7OD5 - chains H and L of the 3 polymer chains in the assembly; structure by X-ray diffraction, 2.10 A resolution.

Chain H:
Protein: Reaction center protein H chain
Organism: Rhodobacter sphaeroides
Reference sequence: P0C0Y7 (RCEH_RHOSH); residue numbers follow UniProt; this construct covers 9-249
Chain sequence (241 residues; numbered 9 to 249; the number before each row is that of its first residue):
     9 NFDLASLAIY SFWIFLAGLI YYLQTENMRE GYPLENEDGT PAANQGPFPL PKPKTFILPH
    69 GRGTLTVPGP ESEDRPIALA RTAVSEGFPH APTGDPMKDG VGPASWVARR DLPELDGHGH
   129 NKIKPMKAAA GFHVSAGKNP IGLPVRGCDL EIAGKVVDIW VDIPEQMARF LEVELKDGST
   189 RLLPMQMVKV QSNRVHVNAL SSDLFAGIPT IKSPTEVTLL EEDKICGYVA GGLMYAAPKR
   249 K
Ligand contacts: 18:1 lpa (NKP; (2R)-2-hydroxy-3-(phosphonooxy)propyl (9E)-octadec-9-enoate): Ile-22, Phe-23, Ala-25, Gly-26, Leu-27, Tyr-29, Tyr-30

Chain L:
Protein: Reaction center protein L chain
Organism: Rhodobacter sphaeroides
Reference sequence: P0C0Y8 (RCEL_RHOSH); residues 1-281 here correspond to UniProt positions 2-282 (UniProt number = residue number + 1)
Chain sequence (281 residues; each row starts with the number of its first residue):
     1 ALLSFERKYR VPGGTLVGGN LFDFWVGPFY VGFFGVATFF FAALGIILIA WSAVLQGTWN
    61 PQLISVYPPA LEYGLGGAPL AKGGLWQIIT ICATGAFVSW ALREVEICRK LGIGYHIPFA
   121 FAFAILAYLT LVLFRPVMMG AWGYAFPYGI WTHLDWVSNT GYTYGNFHYN PAHMIAITFF
   181 FTNALALALH GALVLSAANP EKGKEMRTPD HEDTFFRDLV GYSIGTLGIH RLGLLLSLSA
   241 VFFSALCMII TGTIWFDQWV DWWQWWVKLP WWANIPGGIN G
Sequence notes: engineered mutation Thr-178 (Ser179 in P0C0Y8)
Metal / ion sites: Fe ion: His-190, His-230 (shared with 3 residues of chain M)
Ligand contacts:
  - bacteriochlorophyll a (BCL), molecule 1: Ile-46, Ile-49, Phe-97, Tyr-128, Leu-131, Phe-146, Ile-150, Trp-151, His-153, Leu-154, Trp-156, Val-157
  - bacteriochlorophyll a (BCL), molecule 2: Phe-97, Phe-121, Ala-124, Ile-125, Ala-127, Tyr-128, Leu-131, Trp-156, Val-157, Ser-158, Thr-160, Gly-161, Tyr-162, Asn-166, Phe-167, His-168, His-173, Ala-176, Ile-177, Phe-180, Phe-181, Val-241, Ser-244, Ala-245, Cys-247, Met-248
  - bacteriochlorophyll a (BCL), molecule 3: Val-157, Tyr-162, His-168, Phe-181
  - bacteriochlorophyll a (BCL), molecule 4: His-168, His-173, Met-174, Ile-177, Thr-178, Phe-181, Thr-182, Leu-185
  - bacteriopheophytin a (BPH), molecule 1: Thr-38, Phe-41, Ala-42, Gly-45, Ile-49, Ile-89, Cys-92, Ala-93, Ala-96, Phe-97, Trp-100, Glu-104, Ile-117, Ala-120, Phe-121, Phe-123, Ala-124, Tyr-128, Phe-146, Tyr-148, Gly-149, Ile-150, His-153, Phe-180, Ser-237, Leu-238, Val-241
  - bacteriopheophytin a (BPH), molecule 2: Phe-181, Ala-184, Leu-185, Ala-188, Leu-189, Phe-216, Leu-219, Val-220
  - ubiquinone-10 (U10): Val-26, Phe-29, Tyr-30, Val-31, Gly-35, Thr-38, Phe-39, Trp-100, Arg-103

Interface between chain H and chain L:
Contacting residue pairs (70; chain H residue first):
  Gly-39(H) with Leu-3(L); Ser-4(L), hydrogen bond (backbone-backbone); Phe-5(L)
  Tyr-40(H) with Leu-3(L), hydrophobic
  Leu-42(H) with Ala-1(L), hydrophobic; Leu-2(L); Leu-3(L), hydrophobic
  Glu-43(H) with Ala-1(L); Leu-2(L), hydrogen bond (backbone-backbone); Ser-4(L)
  Glu-45(H) with Leu-2(L); Arg-7(L)
  Ala-50(H) with Ala-1(L), hydrophobic
  Lys-62(H) with Asn-199(L), hydrogen bond
  Phe-64(H) with Ala-198(L); Met-206(L), hydrophobic
  Ile-65(H) with Glu-205(L); Met-206(L), hydrogen bond (backbone-backbone)
  Pro-67(H) with Glu-205(L); Met-206(L)
  His-68(H) with Glu-205(L)
  Glu-79(H) with Ser-4(L), hydrogen bond
  Glu-81(H) with Ser-4(L); Phe-5(L); Lys-8(L), salt bridge
  Arg-83(H) with Lys-8(L)
  Ile-85(H) with Arg-7(L); Lys-8(L)
  Leu-87(H) with Arg-7(L); Lys-8(L); Val-11(L), hydrophobic
  Glu-94(H) with Ala-1(L)
  Gly-95(H) with Phe-24(L); Trp-25(L), hydrogen bond (backbone-backbone)
  Pro-97(H) with Arg-10(L); Val-11(L); Pro-12(L); Asp-23(L); Trp-25(L), hydrophobic
  His-98(H) with Arg-7(L); Arg-10(L), hydrogen bond (backbone-backbone); Val-11(L); Pro-12(L)
  Val-109(H) with Lys-8(L)
  Gly-110(H) with Lys-8(L), hydrogen bond (backbone-backbone); Tyr-9(L); Val-11(L)
  Pro-111(H) with Val-11(L); Lys-110(L); Leu-111(L); Gly-112(L)
  Ser-113(H) with Lys-8(L); Tyr-9(L)
  Trp-114(H) with Lys-8(L)
  Asp-124(H) with Asp-210(L)
  Gly-125(H) with Thr-208(L); Asp-210(L), hydrogen bond (backbone-side chain)
  Pro-172(H) with Asp-210(L)
  Glu-173(H) with Asp-213(L); Gly-225(L); Thr-226(L), hydrogen bond; Leu-227(L), hydrogen bond (side chain-backbone)
  Met-175(H) with Leu-227(L), hydrophobic
  Ala-238(H) with Gly-112(L)
  Met-242(H) with Pro-12(L); Gly-13(L); Gly-14(L); Arg-109(L); Lys-110(L)
  Tyr-243(H) with Val-11(L)
Also at the interface, not in a pair above, chain H (42 interface residues in all): Glu-38, Leu-66, Phe-96, Ala-99, Pro-100, Val-115, Glu-122, His-126, Lys-130
Also at the interface, not in a pair above, chain L (33 interface residues in all): Lys-204, Pro-209, Gly-228

In short:
The interface between chain H and chain L involves 42 residues on one side and 33 on the other; the contacts
include 11 hydrogen bonds and 1 salt bridge. Polar pairs include Glu-81(H)/Lys-8(L), Lys-62(H)/Asn-199(L) and
Glu-79(H)/Ser-4(L). Ligands of chain H: 18:1 lpa.
Chain H is Reaction center protein H chain and chain L is Reaction center protein L chain, both from
Rhodobacter sphaeroides; the structure, F(M197)H mutant structure of Photosynthetic Reaction Center From
Rhodobacter Sphaeroides strain RV LSP crystallization, was determined by X-ray diffraction (same publication
as 7P2C).
